Entry 7BUB (electron microscopy, 4.20 A resolution (low resolution: residue-level contacts below are approximate; hydrogen-bond / salt-bridge calls are withheld)); this record covers chains D and C of the 10 polymer chains in the assembly.

== Chain D ==
Name: Dengue virus serotype 2 M protein
From: Dengue virus 2
Chain sequence (72 residues; numbered 1 to 72; the number before each row is that of its first residue):
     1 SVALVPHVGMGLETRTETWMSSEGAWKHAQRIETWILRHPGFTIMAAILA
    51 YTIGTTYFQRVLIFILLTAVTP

== Chain C ==
Name: Dengue virus serotype2 E protein
From: Dengue virus 2
Chain sequence (495 residues; each row starts with the number of its first residue):
     1 MRCIGISNRDFVEGVSGGSWVDIVLEHGSCVTTMAKNKPTLDFELIKTEA
    51 KHPATLRKYCVEAKLTNTTTASRCPTQGEPSLNEEQDKRFVCKHSMVDRG
   101 WGNGCGLFGKGGIVTCAMFTCKKNMEGKVVQPENLEYTIVITPHSGEENA
   151 VGNDTGKHGKEIKVTPQSSITEAELTGYGTVTMECSPRTGLDFNEMVLLQ
   201 MENKAWLVHRQWFLDLPLPWLPGADTQGSNWIQKETLVTFKNPHAKKQDV
   251 VVLGSQEGAMHTALTGATEIQMSSGNLLFTGHLKCRLRMDKLQLKGMSYS
   301 MCTGKFKVVKEIAETQHGTIVIRVQYEGDGSPCKIPFEIMDLEKRHVLGR
   351 LITVNPIVTEKDSPVNIEAEPPFGDSYIIIGVEPGQLKLSWFKKGSSIGQ
   401 MFETTMRGAKRMAILGDTAWDFGSLGGVFTSIGKALHQVFGAIYGAAFSG
   451 VSWTMKILIGVVITWIGMNSRSTSLSVSLVLVGVVTLYLGVMVQA
Covalent attachments: N-acetylglucosamine (NAG) linked to Asn-67, Asn-153

== Interface between chain D and chain C ==
Contacting residue pairs (17):
  Ser-1(D) with Thr-262(C)
  Thr-16(D) with His-244(C)
  Trp-19(D) with Val-251(C)
  Met-20(D) with Thr-239(C)
  Trp-35(D) with Gly-450(C)
  His-39(D) with Ser-449(C); Gly-450(C)
  Gly-41(D) with Phe-448(C)
  Phe-42(D) with Phe-448(C); Val-451(C); Ile-459(C)
  Met-45(D) with Ile-459(C)
  Leu-49(D) with Ile-459(C)
  Thr-52(D) with Ile-466(C)
  Ile-53(D) with Ile-466(C)
  Val-70(D) with Met-455(C)
  Pro-72(D) with Ser-452(C)
Interface residues without a listed pair, chain D (17 interface residues in all): Ala-3, Glu-17, Arg-38
Interface residues without a listed pair, chain C (17 interface residues in all): Asp-215, Asn-242, Ala-447, Val-462, Ile-463

== In short ==
The chain D/chain C interface involves 17 residues from each chain.
Here chain D is Dengue virus serotype 2 M protein and chain C is Dengue virus serotype2 E protein, both from
Dengue virus 2. Entry 7BUB (Cryo-EM structure of Dengue virus serotype 2 complexed with Fab SIgN-3C at pH 6.5)
was determined by electron microscopy together with 7BU8, 7BUA, 7BUD, 7BUE and 7BUF from the same study.
